PDB entry 9BNM | electron microscopy, 3.97 A resolution | chains A and C of the 8 polymer chains in the assembly

# Chain A
Protein: Envelope glycoprotein Gp120
Organism: Human immunodeficiency virus 1
UniProt: Q2N0S6 (Q2N0S6_9HIV1); the construct lacks a stretch of the UniProt sequence and is renumbered around it, so the offset changes along the chain: 31-136 = UniProt 30-135; 145-184 = UniProt 136-175; 187-309 = UniProt 186-308; 312-323 = UniProt 309-320; 2 more segments
Amino-acid sequence (476 residues; numbered 31 to 508 plus 24 insertion-coded residues; 26 numbers in that range are skipped by the numbering (no residue carries them; nothing is unmodelled there); the number before each row is that of its first residue; a row labelled like 184A-184J holds insertion residues (184A, then the next letters in order)):
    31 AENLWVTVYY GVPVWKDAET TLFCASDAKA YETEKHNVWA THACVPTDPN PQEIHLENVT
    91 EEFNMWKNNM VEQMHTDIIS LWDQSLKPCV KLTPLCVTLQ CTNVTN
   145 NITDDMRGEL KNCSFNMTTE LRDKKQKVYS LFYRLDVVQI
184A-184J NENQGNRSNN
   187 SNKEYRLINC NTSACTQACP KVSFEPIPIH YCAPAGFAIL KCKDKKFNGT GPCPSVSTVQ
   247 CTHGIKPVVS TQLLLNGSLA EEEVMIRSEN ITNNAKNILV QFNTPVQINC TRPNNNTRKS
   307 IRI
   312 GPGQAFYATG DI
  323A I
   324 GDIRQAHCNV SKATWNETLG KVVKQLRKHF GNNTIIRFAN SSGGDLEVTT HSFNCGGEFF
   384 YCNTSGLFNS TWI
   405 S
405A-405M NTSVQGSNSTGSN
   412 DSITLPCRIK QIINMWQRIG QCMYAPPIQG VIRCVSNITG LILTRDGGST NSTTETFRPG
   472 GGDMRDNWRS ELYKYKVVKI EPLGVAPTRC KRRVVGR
Unresolved in the structure: 31-32, 58-65, 145-150, 184A-184J, 405A-405M, 506-508
Differences from the reference sequence: engineered mutation Cys201 (Ile200 in Q2N0S6), Asn332 (Thr330 in Q2N0S6), Cys433 (Ala430 in Q2N0S6), Cys501 (Ala498 in Q2N0S6)
Disulfides: Cys54-Cys74, Cys119-Cys205, Cys126-Cys196, Cys131-Cys157, Cys201-Cys433, Cys218-Cys247, Cys228-Cys239, Cys296-Cys331, Cys378-Cys445, Cys385-Cys418
Covalently attached groups: N-acetylglucosamine (NAG) linked to Asn88, Asn133, Asn156, Asn197, Asn234, Asn276, Asn295, Asn301, Asn332, Asn339, Asn355, Asn363, Asn386, Asn392, Asn448; glycan linked to Asn160, Asn262

# Chain C
Protein: Envelope glycoprotein Gp120
Organism: Human immunodeficiency virus 1
UniProt: Q2N0S6 (Q2N0S6_9HIV1); the construct lacks a stretch of the UniProt sequence and is renumbered around it, so the offset changes along the chain: 31-135 = UniProt 30-134; 144-185 = UniProt 135-176; 187-309 = UniProt 186-308; 312-323 = UniProt 309-320; 2 more segments
Amino-acid sequence (476 residues; numbered 31 to 508 plus 22 insertion-coded residues; 24 numbers in that range are skipped by the numbering (no residue carries them; nothing is unmodelled there); the number before each row is that of its first residue; a row labelled like 185A-185I holds insertion residues (185A, then the next letters in order)):
    31 AENLWVTVYY GVPVWKDAET TLFCASDAKA YETEKHNVWA THACVPTDPN PQEIHLENVT
    91 EEFNMWKNNM VEQMHTDIIS LWDQSLKPCV KLTPLCVTLQ CTNVT
   144 NNITDDMRGE LKNCSFNMTT ELRDKKQKVY SLFYRLDVVQ IN
185A-185I ENQGNRSNN
   187 SNKEYRLINC NTSACTQACP KVSFEPIPIH YCAPAGFAIL KCKDKKFNGT GPCPSVSTVQ
   247 CTHGIKPVVS TQLLLNGSLA EEEVMIRSEN ITNNAKNILV QFNTPVQINC TRPNNNTRKS
   307 IRI
   312 GPGQAFYATG DI
  323A I
   324 GDIRQAHCNV SKATWNETLG KVVKQLRKHF GNNTIIRFAN SSGGDLEVTT HSFNCGGEFF
   384 YCNTSGLFNS TWIS
397A-397L NTSVQGSNSTGS
   406 N
   412 DSITLPCRIK QIINMWQRIG QCMYAPPIQG VIRCVSNITG LILTRDGGST NSTTETFRPG
   472 GGDMRDNWRS ELYKYKVVKI EPLGVAPTRC KRRVVGR
Unresolved in the structure: 31-32, 58-65, 144-148, 185A-185I, 397A-397L, 506-508
Differences from the reference sequence: engineered mutation Cys201 (Ile200 in Q2N0S6), Asn332 (Thr330 in Q2N0S6), Cys433 (Ala430 in Q2N0S6), Cys501 (Ala498 in Q2N0S6)
Disulfides: Cys54-Cys74, Cys119-Cys205, Cys126-Cys196, Cys131-Cys157, Cys201-Cys433, Cys218-Cys247, Cys228-Cys239, Cys296-Cys331, Cys378-Cys445, Cys385-Cys418
Covalently attached groups: N-acetylglucosamine (NAG) linked to Asn88, Asn133, Asn156, Asn197, Asn234, Asn262, Asn276, Asn295, Asn301, Asn332, Asn339, Asn355, Asn363, Asn386, Asn392, Asn448; glycan linked to Asn160

# How chain A and chain C interact
Contacting residue pairs - 18 pairs, chain A then chain C:
  Thr123(A) with Pro313(C)
  Pro124(A) with Arg166(C)
  Cys126(A) with Glu164(C); Leu165(C); Arg166(C), hydrogen bond (backbone-backbone); Pro313(C), hydrophobic
  Val127(A) with Leu165(C); Asp167(C)
  Thr128(A) with Leu165(C); Asp167(C), hydrogen bond
  Ile184(A) with Leu165(C), hydrophobic
  Arg192(A) with Leu165(C)
  Cys196(A) with Pro313(C); Gly314(C)
  Thr198(A) with Gly314(C)
  Ser199(A) with Pro313(C); Gly314(C)
  Ala200(A) with Pro313(C)
Interface residues without a listed pair, chain A (13 interface residues in all): Arg166, Asn197

# Overview
13 residues of chain A and 6 residues of chain C are in contact, with 2 hydrogen bonds. Polar pairs include
Thr128(A)-Asp167(C) and Cys126(A)-Arg166(C). N-acetylglucosamine is covalently linked to Asn88(A), Asn133(A),
Asn156(A), Asn160(A), Asn197(A) and Asn234(A) and 10 more.
Both chains are Envelope glycoprotein Gp120 (Human immunodeficiency virus 1). Entry 9BNM (Cryo-EM structure of
rhesus antibody 44715-a.01 in complex with HIV-1 Env BG505 DS-SOSIP) was determined by electron microscopy,
deposited together with 9BNK, 9BNP, 9BTH, 9BTI, 9BTJ, 9BTL and 9BTV.
